PDB entry 7D43 | electron microscopy, 4.30 A resolution (low resolution: residue-level contacts below are approximate; hydrogen-bond / salt-bridge calls are withheld) | chains D and H of the 14 polymer chains in the assembly

# Chain D
Molecule: Translation initiation factor eIF-2B subunit beta
Source organism: Homo sapiens
Reference sequence: P49770 (EI2BB_HUMAN); residue numbers follow UniProt; this construct covers 1-351
Chain sequence (351 residues; numbered 1 to 351; the number before each row is that of its first residue):
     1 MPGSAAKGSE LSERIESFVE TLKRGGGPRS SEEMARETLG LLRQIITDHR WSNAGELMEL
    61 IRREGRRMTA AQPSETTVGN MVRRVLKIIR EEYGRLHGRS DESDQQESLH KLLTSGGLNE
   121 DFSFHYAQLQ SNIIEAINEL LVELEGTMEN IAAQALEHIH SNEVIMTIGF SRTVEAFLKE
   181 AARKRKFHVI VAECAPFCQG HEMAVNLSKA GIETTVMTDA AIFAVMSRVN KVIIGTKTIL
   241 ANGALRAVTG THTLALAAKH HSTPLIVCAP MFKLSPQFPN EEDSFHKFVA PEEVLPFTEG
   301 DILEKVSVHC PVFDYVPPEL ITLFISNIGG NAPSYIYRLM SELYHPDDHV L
Disordered / not traced: 1-7, 99-118
UniProt features mapped onto this chain:
  - natural variant: Val-85 (V85E: In VWM2), Ala-127 (A127V: Found in a patient with Rett syndrome-like phenotype; uncertain significance), Ser-171 (S171F: In VWM2), Pro-196 (P196S: In VWM2), Gly-200 (G200V: In VWM2), Glu-213 (E213G: In VWM2), Cys-268 (C268Y: In VWM2), Lys-273 (K273R: In VWM2), Val-316 (V316D: In VWM2), Gly-329 (G329V: In VWM2)

# Chain H
Molecule: Translation initiation factor eIF-2B subunit delta
Source organism: Homo sapiens
Reference sequence: Q9UI10 (EI2BD_HUMAN); residue numbers follow UniProt; this construct covers 1-523
Chain sequence (523 residues; row label = number of the first residue in the row):
     1 MAAVAVAVRE DSGSGMKAEL PPGPGAVGRE MTKEEKLQLR KEKKQQKKKR KEEKGAEPET
    61 GSAVSAAQCQ VGPTRELPES GIQLGTPREK VPAGRSKAEL RAERRAKQEA ERALKQARKG
   121 EQGGPPPKAS PSTAGETPSG VKRLPEYPQV DDLLLRRLVK KPERQQVPTR KDYGSKVSLF
   181 SHLPQYSRQN SLTQFMSIPS SVIHPAMVRL GLQYSQGLVS GSNARCIALL RALQQVIQDY
   241 TTPPNEELSR DLVNKLKPYM SFLTQCRPLS ASMHNAIKFL NKEITSVGSS KREEEAKSEL
   301 RAAIDRYVQE KIVLAAQAIS RFAYQKISNG DVILVYGCSS LVSRILQEAW TEGRRFRVVV
   361 VDSRPWLEGR HTLRSLVHAG VPASYLLIPA ASYVLPEVSK VLLGAHALLA NGSVMSRVGT
   421 AQLALVARAH NVPVLVCCET YKFCERVQTD AFVSNELDDP DDLQCKRGEH VALANWQNHA
   481 SLRLLNLVYD VTPPELVDLV ITELGMIPCS SVPVVLRVKS SDQ
Disordered / not traced: 1-165, 519-523
UniProt features mapped onto this chain:
  - region: Arg-170 to Leu-179 (May bind the chemical integrated stress response (ISR) inhibitor ISRIB)
  - modified residue: Ala-2 (N-acetylalanine), Ser-12 (Phosphoserine), Thr-86 (Phosphothreonine), Ser-130 (Phosphoserine)
  - natural variant: Arg-209 (R209Q: In VWM4), Ala-228 (A228V: In VWM4), Leu-269 (L269R: In VWM4), Arg-357 (R357Q: In VWM4), Arg-374 (R374C: In VWM4), Cys-465 (C465R: In VWM4), Tyr-489 (Y489H: In VWM4)
What the authors report for this chain:
  - mutagenesis - E310K, L314Q: decreased catalytic activity on ISRIB
  - mutagenesis - E310K, L314Q: decreased binding to eIF2(alphaP)
  - mutagenesis - E310K, L314Q: decreased binding to Eukaryotic translation initiation factor 2 subunit 1

# Chain D / chain H interface
Pairs across the interface - 88 pairs, chain D then chain H:
  His-188(D) / Val-177(H)
  Glu-193(D) / Leu-463(H)
  Ala-195(D) / Leu-387(H)
  Ala-195(D) / Pro-389(H)
  Pro-196(D) / Leu-387(H)
  Pro-196(D) / Pro-389(H)
  Phe-197(D) / Arg-467(H)
  Cys-198(D) / Cys-465(H)
  Cys-198(D) / Arg-467(H)
  His-201(D) / Gln-464(H)
  His-201(D) / Ala-472(H)
  His-201(D) / Leu-473(H)
  Glu-202(D) / Ala-472(H)
  Val-205(D) / Ala-472(H)
  Val-205(D) / His-479(H)
  Ser-208(D) / His-479(H)
  Ser-208(D) / Ser-481(H)
  Gly-211(D) / Ser-481(H)
  Ile-212(D) / Ser-481(H)
  Glu-213(D) / Ser-481(H)
  Glu-213(D) / Arg-483(H)
  Thr-214(D) / Ser-481(H)
  Thr-214(D) / Leu-482(H)
  Thr-214(D) / Arg-483(H)
  Thr-215(D) / Val-177(H)
  Thr-215(D) / Arg-483(H)
  Val-216(D) / Arg-483(H)
  Val-216(D) / Leu-484(H)
  Val-216(D) / Leu-485(H)
  Met-217(D) / Leu-485(H)
  Thr-218(D) / Arg-364(H)
  Thr-218(D) / Val-418(H)
  Thr-218(D) / Leu-463(H)
  Thr-218(D) / Asn-486(H)
  Asp-219(D) / Ile-388(H)
  Asp-219(D) / Pro-389(H)
  Asp-219(D) / Gln-422(H)
  Ala-220(D) / Ser-363(H)
  Ala-220(D) / Ile-388(H)
  Ala-220(D) / Val-418(H)
  Ala-220(D) / Gly-419(H)
  Ala-220(D) / Gln-422(H)
  Ala-221(D) / Val-418(H)
  Ala-221(D) / Gln-422(H)
  Ile-222(D) / Gln-422(H)
  Phe-223(D) / Ala-421(H)
  Phe-223(D) / Leu-425(H)
  Phe-223(D) / Val-491(H)
  Ala-224(D) / Ala-451(H)
  Ala-224(D) / Phe-452(H)
  Val-225(D) / Phe-452(H)
  Val-225(D) / Leu-487(H)
  Arg-228(D) / Asp-450(H)
  Arg-228(D) / Phe-452(H)
  Thr-249(D) / Pro-389(H)
  Gly-250(D) / Pro-389(H)
  His-252(D) / Ser-392(H)
  His-252(D) / His-430(H)
  Thr-253(D) / Gln-422(H)
  Thr-253(D) / Val-426(H)
  Leu-256(D) / Ala-429(H)
  Ala-257(D) / Leu-425(H)
  Phe-288(D) / Tyr-393(H)
  Val-294(D) / Arg-370(H)
  Val-294(D) / Tyr-385(H)
  Val-294(D) / Leu-386(H)
  Val-294(D) / Leu-387(H)
  Leu-295(D) / Leu-373(H)
  Leu-295(D) / Tyr-385(H)
  Pro-296(D) / Arg-370(H)
  Glu-299(D) / Arg-374(H)
  Ile-302(D) / Arg-374(H)
  Ile-302(D) / Val-377(H)
  Ile-302(D) / His-378(H)
  Lys-305(D) / Gly-380(H)
  Lys-305(D) / Ala-383(H)
  Val-306(D) / Leu-373(H)
  Val-306(D) / Ala-383(H)
  Ser-307(D) / Ala-383(H)
  Ser-307(D) / Ser-384(H)
  Ser-307(D) / Tyr-385(H)
  Val-308(D) / Tyr-385(H)
  His-309(D) / Leu-386(H)
  His-309(D) / Tyr-393(H)
  Pro-311(D) / Ala-390(H)
  Pro-311(D) / Tyr-393(H)
  Asp-314(D) / Pro-389(H)
  Asp-314(D) / Ser-392(H)
Also at the interface, not in a pair above, chain D (49 interface residues in all): Ala-204, Leu-207, His-260, His-286
Also at the interface, not in a pair above, chain H (53 interface residues in all): Tyr-336, Pro-365, Leu-367, Val-381, Val-394, Asp-490, Pro-493, Glu-495

# Overview
Chain D and chain H form an interface of 49 and 53 residues respectively. The paper reports that E310K and
L314Q of chain H reduce catalytic activity on ISRIB; E310K and L314Q of chain H reduce binding to
eIF2(alphaP).
Here chain D is Translation initiation factor eIF-2B subunit beta and chain H is Translation initiation factor
eIF-2B subunit delta, both from Homo sapiens. Entry 7D43 (eIF2B-eIF2(aP), aPg complex) was determined by
electron microscopy together with 7D44, 7D45 and 7D46 from the same study.
